Entry 8ZPK (electron microscopy, 3.21 A resolution); this record covers chains G and A of the 8 polymer chains in the assembly.

# Chain G
Molecule: 77-nt DNA strand
Sequence (77 nucleotides; numbered 1 to 77; the number before each row is that of its first residue):
     1 TACAGATTTT ATGTTTAGAT CTTTTATGCT TGCTTTTCAA AAGGCCTGCA GGCAAGTGCA
    61 CAAACAATAC TTAAATA
Unresolved in the structure: 39-77

# Chain A
Name: Origin recognition complex subunit 1
From: Saccharomyces cerevisiae S288C
Reference sequence: P54784 (ORC1_YEAST); residues 1-914 here = UniProt positions 1-914
Amino-acid sequence (914 residues; each row starts with the number of its first residue):
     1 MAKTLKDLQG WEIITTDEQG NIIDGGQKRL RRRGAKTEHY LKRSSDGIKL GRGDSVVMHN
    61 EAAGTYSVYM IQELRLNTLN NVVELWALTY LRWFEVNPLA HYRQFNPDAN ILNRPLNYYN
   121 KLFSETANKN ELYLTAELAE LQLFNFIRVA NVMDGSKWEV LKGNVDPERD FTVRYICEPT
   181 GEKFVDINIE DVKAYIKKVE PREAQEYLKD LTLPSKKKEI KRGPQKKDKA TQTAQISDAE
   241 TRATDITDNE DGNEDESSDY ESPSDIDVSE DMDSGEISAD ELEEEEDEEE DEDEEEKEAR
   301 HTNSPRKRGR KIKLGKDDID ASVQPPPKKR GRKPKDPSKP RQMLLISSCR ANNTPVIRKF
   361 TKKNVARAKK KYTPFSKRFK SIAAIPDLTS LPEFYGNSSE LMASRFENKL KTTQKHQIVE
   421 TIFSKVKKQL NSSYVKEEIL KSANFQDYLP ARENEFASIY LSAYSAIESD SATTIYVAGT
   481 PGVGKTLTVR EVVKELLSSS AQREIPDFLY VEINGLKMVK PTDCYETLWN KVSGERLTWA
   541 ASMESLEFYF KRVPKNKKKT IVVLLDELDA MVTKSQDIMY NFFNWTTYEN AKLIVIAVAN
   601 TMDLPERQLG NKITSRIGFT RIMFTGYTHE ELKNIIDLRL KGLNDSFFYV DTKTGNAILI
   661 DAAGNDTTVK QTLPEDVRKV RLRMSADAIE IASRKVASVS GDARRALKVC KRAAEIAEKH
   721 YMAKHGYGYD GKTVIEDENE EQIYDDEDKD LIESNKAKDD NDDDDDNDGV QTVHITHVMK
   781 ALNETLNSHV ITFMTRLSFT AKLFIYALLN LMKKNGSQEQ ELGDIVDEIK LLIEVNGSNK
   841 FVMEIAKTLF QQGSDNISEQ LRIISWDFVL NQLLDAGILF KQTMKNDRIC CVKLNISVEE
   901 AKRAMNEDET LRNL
Unresolved in the structure: 1-354, 435-447, 661-675, 731-768
UniProt features mapped onto this chain:
  - binding site (ATP): Val-435, Gly-479 to Leu-487, Glu-567, Asn-600, Arg-704, Gly-726 to Thr-733
  - binding site (Mg(2+)): Asp-566, Glu-567
  - modified residue: Ser-237 (Phosphoserine)
Metal / ion sites: Mg2+: Thr-486 (together with ATP-gamma-S)
Small-molecule neighbours: ATP-gamma-S (AGS; phosphothiophosphoric acid-adenylate ester): Ser-432, Leu-449, Pro-450, Pro-481, Gly-482, Val-483, Gly-484, Lys-485, Thr-486, Leu-487, Glu-567, Tyr-627, Ile-635, Arg-639, Ala-703, Arg-704, Leu-707

# Interface between chain G and chain A
Pairs across the interface (9):
  DT9(G) with Tyr-372(A), base contact
  DT10(G) with Arg-367(A), hydrogen bond to the base; Tyr-372(A), sugar contact; Thr-538(A), phosphate contact
  DA11(G) with Trp-539(A), hydrogen bond to the phosphate
  DT12(G) with Lys-362(A), hydrogen bond to the base
  DG13(G) with Phe-360(A), base contact; Lys-362(A), sugar contact
  DT14(G) with Phe-360(A), sugar contact
Also at the interface, not in a pair above, chain A (7 interface residues in all): Lys-520

# Summary
Chain G and chain A form an interface of 6 and 7 residues respectively, with 3 hydrogen bonds. Polar pairs
include DT10(G)/Arg-367(A), DT12(G)/Lys-362(A) and DA11(G)/Trp-539(A). Chain A binds ATP-gamma-S. From
UniProt: 21 ATP-binding residues and Mg2+-binding residues Asp-566(A) and Glu-567(A) on chain A.
Here chain G is a 77-nt DNA strand and chain A is Origin recognition complex subunit 1 (Saccharomyces
cerevisiae S288C). Entry 8ZPK (Cryo-EM structure of origin recognition complex (Orc6 with residues 1 to 270
deleted) with ARS1 DNA ...) was determined by electron microscopy, deposited together with 8ZP4 and 8ZP5.
